Entry 9GA3 (electron microscopy, 4.30 A resolution (low resolution: residue-level contacts below are approximate; hydrogen-bond / salt-bridge calls are withheld)); this record covers chains A and B of the 5 polymer chains in the assembly.

Chain A (and B):
Protein: UvrABC system protein A
Source organism: Mycobacterium tuberculosis
Notes: chain B of this document is another copy of the same molecule, construct and numbering; everything in this record applies to it too
Reference sequence: P63381 (UVRA_MYCBO); residue numbers follow UniProt; this construct covers 1-972
Amino-acid sequence (993 residues; each row starts with the number of its first residue; numbers below 1 keep their minus sign (Met-20 is residue -20)):
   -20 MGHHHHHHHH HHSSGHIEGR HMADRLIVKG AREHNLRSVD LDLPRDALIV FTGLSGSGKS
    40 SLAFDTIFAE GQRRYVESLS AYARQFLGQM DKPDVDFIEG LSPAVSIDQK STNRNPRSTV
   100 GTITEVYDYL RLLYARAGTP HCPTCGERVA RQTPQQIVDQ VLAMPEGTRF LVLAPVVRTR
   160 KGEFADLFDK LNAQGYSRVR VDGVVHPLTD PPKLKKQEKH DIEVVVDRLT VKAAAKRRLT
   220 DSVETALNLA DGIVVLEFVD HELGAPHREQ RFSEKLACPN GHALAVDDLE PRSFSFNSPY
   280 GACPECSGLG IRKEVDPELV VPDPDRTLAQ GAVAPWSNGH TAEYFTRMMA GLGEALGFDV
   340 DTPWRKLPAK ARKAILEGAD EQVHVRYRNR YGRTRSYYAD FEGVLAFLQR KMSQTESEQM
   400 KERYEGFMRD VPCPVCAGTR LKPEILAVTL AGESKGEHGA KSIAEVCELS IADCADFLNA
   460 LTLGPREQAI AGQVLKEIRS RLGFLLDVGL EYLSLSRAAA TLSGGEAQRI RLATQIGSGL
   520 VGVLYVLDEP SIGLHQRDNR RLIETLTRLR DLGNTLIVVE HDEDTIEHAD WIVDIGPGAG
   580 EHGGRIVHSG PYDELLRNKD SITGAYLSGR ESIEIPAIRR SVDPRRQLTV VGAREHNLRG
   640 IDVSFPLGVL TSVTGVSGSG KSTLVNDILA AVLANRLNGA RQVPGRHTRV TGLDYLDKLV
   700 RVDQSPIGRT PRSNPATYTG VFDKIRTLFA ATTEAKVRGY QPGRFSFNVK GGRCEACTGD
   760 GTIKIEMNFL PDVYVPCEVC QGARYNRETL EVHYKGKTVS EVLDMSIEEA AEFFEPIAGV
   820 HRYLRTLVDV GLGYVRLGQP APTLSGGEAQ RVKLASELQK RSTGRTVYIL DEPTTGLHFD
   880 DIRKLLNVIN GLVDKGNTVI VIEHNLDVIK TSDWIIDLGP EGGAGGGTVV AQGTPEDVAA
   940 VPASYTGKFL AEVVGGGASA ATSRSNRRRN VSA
Not modelled in the structure: -20 to 0, 64-69, 123-265, 364-376, 954-972 (chain B: -20 to 0, 240-247, 292-409, 954-972)
Construct notes: initiating methionine (-20); expression tag (-19 to 0)
Bound ions: Zn2+ site 1: Cys282, Cys285, Cys412, Cys415; Zn2+ site 2: Cys753, Cys756, Cys776, Cys779
Residues lining bound ligands: ADP (adenosine-5'-diphosphate): Tyr491, Arg496, Thr500, His635, Asn636, Val655, Ser656, Gly657, Ser658, Gly659, Lys660, Ser661, Thr662, Asp666, Gly922, Ala923
What the authors report for this chain:
  - conformationally variable residues (domain motion): Gly463 to Gly488, Thr761 to Pro775

Chain A / chain B interface:
Residue-residue contacts (37; chain A residue first):
  Phe47(A) - Leu58(B)
  Gln51(A) - Leu58(B)
  Arg53(A) - Ser517(B)
  Arg53(A) - Gly518(B)
  Arg53(A) - Leu519(B)
  Tyr54(A) - Tyr54(B)
  Tyr54(A) - Pro82(B)
  Glu56(A) - Ser517(B)
  Glu56(A) - Leu519(B)
  Ser57(A) - Leu519(B)
  Ser59(A) - Ser85(B)
  Ala60(A) - Gln51(B)
  Tyr61(A) - Tyr61(B)
  Arg63(A) - Arg510(B)
  Arg63(A) - Gln514(B)
  Leu80(A) - Leu519(B)
  Leu80(A) - Val520(B)
  Pro82(A) - Tyr54(B)
  Pro82(A) - Pro82(B)
  Ala83(A) - Tyr54(B)
  Ala83(A) - Leu58(B)
  Val84(A) - Leu58(B)
  Ser85(A) - Leu58(B)
  Gln514(A) - Ser57(B)
  Leu519(A) - Arg53(B)
  Leu519(A) - Leu80(B)
  Leu519(A) - Ser81(B)
  Val520(A) - Arg24(B)
  Val520(A) - Gly79(B)
  Val520(A) - Leu80(B)
  Gly521(A) - Arg24(B)
  Asp550(A) - Met1(B)
  Gly552(A) - Met1(B)
  Glu754(A) - Gln131(B)
  Glu754(A) - Thr132(B)
  Glu754(A) - Pro133(B)
  Met766(A) - Glu269(B)
Interface residues without a listed pair, chain A (37 interface residues in all): Met1, Arg24, Asp25, Gly79, Ser81, Pro278, Tyr279, Gln388, Met391, Ser392, Ser517, Arg549, Leu551, Lys749
Interface residues without a listed pair, chain B (35 interface residues in all): Ala2, Phe47, Glu56, Ala83, Lys89, Asn227, Thr513, Val522, Gly552, Met766, Phe768, Val774

Summary:
The interface between chain A and chain B involves 37 residues on one side and 35 on the other. Bound to chain
A: ADP. The Zn2+ site 1 is built by Cys282(A), Cys285(A), Cys412(A) and Cys415(A). Cys753(A), Cys756(A),
Cys776(A) and Cys779(A) form the Zn2+ site 2. The paper reports conformational variability at Gly463(A) and
Thr761(A).
Both chains are UvrABC system protein A (Mycobacterium tuberculosis). Entry 9GA3 (MtUvrA2UvrB bound to damaged
oligonucleotide) was determined by electron microscopy (same publication as 9GA2, 9GA4 and 9GA5).
